PDB entry 6HZ5 | electron microscopy, 4.20 A resolution (low resolution: residue-level contacts below are approximate; hydrogen-bond / salt-bridge calls are withheld) | chains K and N of the 14 polymer chains in the assembly

# Chain K
Molecule: 5-methylcytosine-specific restriction enzyme B
Organism: Escherichia coli (strain K12)
Notes: EC 3.1.21.-
Reference sequence: P15005 (MCRB_ECOLI), isoform P15005-2; residues 162-459 here correspond to UniProt positions 1-298 (UniProt number = residue number - 161)
Amino-acid sequence (307 residues; row label = number of the first residue in the row):
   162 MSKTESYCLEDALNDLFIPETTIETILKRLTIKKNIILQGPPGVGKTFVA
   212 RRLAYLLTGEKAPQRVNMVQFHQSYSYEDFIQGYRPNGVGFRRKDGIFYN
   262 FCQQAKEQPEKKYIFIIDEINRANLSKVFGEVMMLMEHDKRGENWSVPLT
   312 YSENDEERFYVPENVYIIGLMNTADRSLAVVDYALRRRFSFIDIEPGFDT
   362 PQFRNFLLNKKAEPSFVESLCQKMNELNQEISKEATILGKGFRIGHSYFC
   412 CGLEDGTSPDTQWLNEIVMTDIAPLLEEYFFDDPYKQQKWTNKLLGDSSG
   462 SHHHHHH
Unresolved in the structure: 162-172, 458-468
Sequence notes: expression tag (460-468)
Ligand contacts: GDP (guanosine-5'-diphosphate): Asp176, Leu177, Phe178, Pro203, Gly204, Val205, Gly206, Lys207, Thr208, Phe209, Phe367, His407, Ser408, Cys411, Cys412
What the authors report for this chain:
  - mutagenesis - R348A: decreased catalytic activity
  - mutagenesis - R283A: abolished catalytic activity on GTP (citing earlier work)

# Chain N
Molecule: Protein McrC
Organism: Escherichia coli (strain K12)
Reference sequence: P15006 (MCRC_ECOLI); residues 1-348 here = UniProt positions 1-348
Amino-acid sequence (348 residues; each row starts with the number of its first residue):
     1 MEQPVIPVRNIYYMLTYAWGYLQEIKQANLEAIPGNNLLDILGYVLNKGV
    51 LQLSRRGLELDYNPNTEIIPGIKGRIEFAKTIRGFHLNHGKTVSTFDMLN
   101 EDTLANRIIKSTLAILIKHEKLNSTIRDEARSLYRKLPGISTLHLTPQHF
   151 SYLNGGKNTRYYKFVISVCKFIVNNSIPGQNKGHYRFYDFERNEKEMSLL
   201 YQKFLYEFCRRELTSANTTRSYLKWDASSISDQSLNLLPRMETDITIRSS
   251 EKILIVDAKYYKSIFSRRMGTEKFHSQNLYQLMNYLWSLKPENGENIGGL
   301 LIYPHVDTAVKHRYKINGFDIGLCTVNLGQEWPCIHQELLDIFDEYLK
Unresolved in the structure: 1-2, 22-27, 268-271
What the authors report for this chain:
  - catalytic residues: Asp244, Asp257, Lys259 (proposed by the authors, not directly observed)

# Interface between chain K and chain N
Pairs across the interface - 9 pairs, chain K then chain N:
  Glu239(K) with Lys91(N)
  Tyr245(K) with His89(N)
  Phe252(K) with Asn88(N)
  Tyr312(K) with Pro70(N)
  Thr397(K) with Lys118(N); His184(N)
  Ile398(K) with Lys182(N); Gly183(N)
  Asp443(K) with Lys182(N)
Other interface residues (no listed pair), chain K (10 interface residues in all): Arg246, Pro247, Glu395
Other interface residues (no listed pair), chain N (10 interface residues in all): Leu87, Asn181

# Overview
Chain K and chain N each contribute 10 residues to their interface. Bound to chain K: GDP. From the paper:
catalytic residues Asp244(N), Asp257(N) and Lys259(N); R348A of chain K reduces catalytic activity.
Chain K is 5-methylcytosine-specific restriction enzyme B and chain N is Protein McrC, both from Escherichia
coli (strain K12); the structure, Structure of McrBC without DNA binding domains (Class 1), was determined by
electron microscopy together with 6HZ4, 6HZ6, 6HZ7, 6HZ8 and 6HZ9 from the same study.
